1RM1 - chains E and A of the 5 polymer chains in the assembly; structure by X-ray diffraction, 2.50 A resolution.

== Chain E ==
Molecule: 18-nt DNA strand
Sequence (18 nucleotides; row label = number of the first residue in the row):
    19 CGTTTTATATCGATCGAT

== Chain A ==
Molecule: TATA-box binding protein
Source organism: Saccharomyces cerevisiae
Reference sequence: P13393 (TBP_YEAST); residues 2-240 here correspond to UniProt positions 1-239 (UniProt number = residue number - 1)
Amino-acid sequence (240 residues; each row starts with the number of its first residue):
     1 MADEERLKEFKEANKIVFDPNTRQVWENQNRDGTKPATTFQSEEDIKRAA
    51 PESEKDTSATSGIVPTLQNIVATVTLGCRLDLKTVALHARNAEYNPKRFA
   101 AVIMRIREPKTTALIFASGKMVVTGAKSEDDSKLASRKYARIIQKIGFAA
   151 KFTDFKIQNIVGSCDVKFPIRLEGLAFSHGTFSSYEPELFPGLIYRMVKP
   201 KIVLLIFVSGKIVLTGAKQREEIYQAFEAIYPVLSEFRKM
Not modelled in the structure: 1-60
Construct notes: initiating methionine (1)

== Interface between chain E and chain A ==
Contacting residue pairs - 35 pairs, chain E then chain A:
  DG20(E) - Phe99(A)  base contact
  DT21(E) - Arg98(A)  salt bridge to the phosphate
  DT21(E) - Phe99(A)  base contact
  DT21(E) - Ile103(A)  phosphate contact
  DT21(E) - Leu114(A)  base contact
  DT22(E) - Ile103(A)  phosphate contact
  DT22(E) - Arg105(A)  phosphate contact
  DT22(E) - Thr112(A)  phosphate contact
  DT22(E) - Leu114(A)  sugar contact
  DT22(E) - Thr124(A)  base contact
  DT23(E) - Asn69(A)  hydrogen bond to the base
  DT23(E) - Val71(A)  base contact
  DT23(E) - Arg105(A)  salt bridge to the phosphate
  DT23(E) - Thr112(A)  hydrogen bond to the phosphate
  DT23(E) - Thr124(A)  hydrogen bond to the sugar
  DT23(E) - Gly125(A)  phosphate contact
  DT24(E) - Gln68(A)  sugar contact
  DT24(E) - Asn69(A)  hydrogen bond to the base
  DT24(E) - Lys110(A)  salt bridge to the phosphate
  DT24(E) - Val161(A)  base contact
  DA25(E) - Gln68(A)  sugar contact
  DA25(E) - Val161(A)  base contact
  DA25(E) - Ser163(A)  sugar contact
  DA25(E) - Val213(A)  base contact
  DT26(E) - Phe190(A)  base contact
  DT26(E) - Leu205(A)  base contact
  DT26(E) - Phe207(A)  base contact
  DT26(E) - Ser209(A)  phosphate contact
  DT26(E) - Lys211(A)  salt bridge to the phosphate
  DT26(E) - Val213(A)  sugar contact
  DA27(E) - Phe190(A)  base contact
  DA27(E) - Pro191(A)  base contact
  DA27(E) - Phe207(A)  sugar contact
  DA27(E) - Ser209(A)  hydrogen bond to the phosphate
  DT28(E) - Pro191(A)  sugar contact
Other interface residues (no listed pair), chain A (22 interface residues in all): Lys127

== In short ==
9 residues of chain E and 22 residues of chain A are in contact; the contacts include 5 hydrogen bonds and 4
salt bridges. Among the polar pairs are DT23(E)-Asn69(A), DT24(E)-Asn69(A) and DT23(E)-Thr124(A).
Here chain E is an 18-nt DNA strand and chain A is TATA-box binding protein (Saccharomyces cerevisiae). Entry
1RM1 (Structure of a Yeast TFIIA/TBP/TATA-box DNA Complex) was determined by X-ray diffraction.
